PDB entry 2YKT | X-ray diffraction, 2.11 A resolution | chains A and B

Chain A:
Name: Brain-specific angiogenesis inhibitor 1-associated protein 2
Source organism: Homo sapiens
Notes: fragment: i-bar domain, residues 1-250
UniProtKB: Q9UQB8 (BAIP2_HUMAN); residues 1-250 here = UniProt positions 1-250
Amino-acid sequence (253 residues; row label = number of the first residue in the row; numbers below 1 keep their minus sign (Gly-2 is residue -2)):
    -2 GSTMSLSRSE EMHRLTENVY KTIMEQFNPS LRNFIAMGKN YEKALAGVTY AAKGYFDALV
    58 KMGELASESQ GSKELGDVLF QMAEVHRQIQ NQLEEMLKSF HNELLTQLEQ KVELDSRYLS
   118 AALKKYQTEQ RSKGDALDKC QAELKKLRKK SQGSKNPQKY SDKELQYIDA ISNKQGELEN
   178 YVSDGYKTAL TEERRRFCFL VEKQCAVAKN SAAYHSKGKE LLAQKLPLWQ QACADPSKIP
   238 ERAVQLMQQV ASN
Not modelled in the structure: -2 to 3, 148-153, 235-250
Differences from the reference sequence: expression tag (-2 to 0)
UniProt features mapped onto this chain:
  - mutagenesis: Lys142 (K142E: Abolishes actin-bundling and filopodia formation; when associated with E-143; E-146 and E147), Lys143 (K143E: Abolishes actin-bundling and filopodia formation; when associated with E-142; E-146 and E147), Lys146 (K146E: Abolishes actin-bundling and filopodia formation; when associated with E-142; E-143 and E147), Lys147 (K147E: Abolishes actin-bundling and filopodia formation; when associated with E-142; E-143 and E146)
Disulfides: Cys195-Cys230
What the authors report for this chain:
  - contacts within the chain: Asp112-Arg193 (salt bridge), Lys108-Phe196
  - conformationally variable residues (order/disorder transition, side-chain flip): Lys108, Ser234 to Asn250
  - self-association interface (contacts with another copy of this molecule); pairs are residue here / residue on that copy: Arg191-Ala229
  - mutagenesis - L28E: abolished binding to Translocated intimin receptor protein (chain B)
  - mutagenesis - F196A: decreased binding to Translocated intimin receptor protein (chain B)
  - specificity-determining residues: Lys108 (by similarity / conservation)

Chain B:
Name: Translocated intimin receptor protein
UniProtKB: C6UYL8 (C6UYL8_ECO5T); numbering as in UniProt (aligned over 452-463)
Amino-acid sequence (13 residues; numbered 452 to 464; the number before each row is that of its first residue):
   452 GTVQNPYADV KTX
Modified positions: NH2 (amino group) at position 464
UniProt features mapped onto this chain:
  - motif: Asn456 to Tyr458 (Essential for actin pedestal formation)

Interface between chain A and chain B:
Contacting residue pairs (24; chain A residue first):
  Leu28(A) with Tyr458(B)
  Lys108(A) with Pro457(B), hydrogen bond (side chain-backbone); Tyr458(B)
  Leu111(A) with Pro457(B), hydrophobic
  Asp112(A) with Pro457(B); Tyr458(B)
  Arg114(A) with Val454(B)
  Tyr115(A) with Val454(B); Gln455(B); Asn456(B), hydrogen bond; Pro457(B)
  Glu189(A) with Asn456(B), hydrogen bond
  Arg191(A) with Thr463(B), hydrogen bond (side chain-backbone)
  Arg192(A) with Asn456(B); Tyr458(B); Val461(B); Thr463(B)
  Arg193(A) with Asn456(B), hydrogen bond; Tyr458(B)
  Cys195(A) with Lys462(B); Thr463(B)
  Phe196(A) with Tyr458(B), hydrophobic; Val461(B), hydrophobic
  Glu199(A) with Lys462(B)
Other interface residues (no listed pair), chain A (15 interface residues in all): Phe24, Val109
Other interface residues (no listed pair), chain B (9 interface residues in all): Ala459
Interface features reported in the paper:
  - specific contacts: Lys108(A)-Tyr458(B) (hydrophobic contact), Tyr115(A)-Asn456(B) (hydrophobic contact), Glu189(A)-Asn456(B) (hydrogen bond), Arg193(A)-Tyr458(B) (hydrophobic contact), Arg193(A)-Asn456(B) (hydrogen bond)
  - interface residues, chain A: Lys108(A), Arg191(A)
  - hot spots on chain A (mutagenesis) - K108A, R193S: abolished binding to Translocated intimin receptor protein (chain B)
  - interface residues, chain B: Val454(B), Pro457(B), Tyr458(B), Val461(B)

In short:
15 residues of chain A face 9 of chain B across their interface, with 5 hydrogen bonds. Among the polar pairs
are Lys108(A)-Pro457(B), Tyr115(A)-Asn456(B) and Glu189(A)-Asn456(B). The authors report hydrophobic contacts
between Lys108(A) and Tyr458(B), Tyr115(A) and Asn456(B) and Arg193(A) and Tyr458(B); hydrogen bonds between
Glu189(A) and Asn456(B) and Arg193(A) and Asn456(B). The paper reports that L28E, K108A and R193S of chain A
abolish binding to Translocated intimin receptor protein (chain B); interface residues Lys108(A), Arg191(A)
and Val454(B) among others.
Chain A is Brain-specific angiogenesis inhibitor 1-associated protein 2 (Homo sapiens) and chain B is
Translocated intimin receptor protein; the structure, Crystal structure of the I-BAR domain of IRSp53 (BAIAP2)
in complex with an EHEC derived Tir ..., was determined by X-ray diffraction.
